PDB entry 4LG0 | X-ray diffraction, 2.19 A resolution | chains A and D of the 4 polymer chains in the assembly

[Chain A]
Protein: Forkhead box protein O1
From: Homo sapiens
Notes: fragment: DNA Binding Domain
UniProt: Q12778 (FOXO1_HUMAN); residues 143-270 here = UniProt positions 143-270
Amino-acid sequence (133 residues; numbered 138 to 270; the number before each row is that of its first residue):
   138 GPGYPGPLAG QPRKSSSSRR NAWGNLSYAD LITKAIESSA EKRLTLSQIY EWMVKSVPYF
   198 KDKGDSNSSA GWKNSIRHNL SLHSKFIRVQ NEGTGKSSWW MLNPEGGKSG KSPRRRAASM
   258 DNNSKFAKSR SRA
Disordered / not traced: 138-155, 245-270
Sequence notes: expression tag (138-142)
Metal / ion sites: Ca2+: Leu217, Ser218, His220, Phe223
UniProt features mapped onto this chain:
  - DNA-binding region: Ala159 to Ser235 (Fork-head)
  - region (DNA-binding): Asn211 to Ser218, Ser234 to Trp237
  - motif: Arg251 to Arg253 (Nuclear localization signal)
  - site (DNA-binding): Asn158, Tyr165, Arg225
  - modified residue: Ser212 (Phosphoserine), Ser218 (Phosphoserine), Ser234 (Phosphoserine), Ser235 (Phosphoserine), Lys245 (N6-acetyllysine), Lys248 (N6-acetyllysine), Ser249 (Phosphoserine), Arg251 (Omega-N-methylarginine), Arg253 (Omega-N-methylarginine), Ser256 (Phosphoserine), Lys262 (N6-acetyllysine), Lys265 (N6-acetyllysine)

[Chain D]
Molecule: 21-nt DNA strand
Notes: fragment: FOX-ETS site from ve-Cadherin
Sequence (21 nucleotides; numbered 1 to 21; the number before each row is that of its first residue):
     1 AAACAATAAC AGGAAACCGT G

[Chain A / chain D interface]
Pairs across the interface (11; chain A residue first):
  Asn158(A) - DA5(D)  hydrogen bond to the phosphate
  Leu163(A) - DA5(D)  phosphate contact
  Ser164(A) - DA5(D)  phosphate contact
  Tyr165(A) - DA5(D)  phosphate contact
  Tyr165(A) - DA6(D)  hydrogen bond to the phosphate
  Asn211(A) - DT7(D)  base contact
  Asn211(A) - DA8(D)  hydrogen bond to the base
  Ser212(A) - DA6(D)  base contact
  Ser212(A) - DT7(D)  base contact
  His215(A) - DA6(D)  hydrogen bond to the base
  His215(A) - DT7(D)  base contact
Also at the interface, not in a pair above, chain A (11 interface residues in all): Trp160, Gly208, Asn216, His220
Also at the interface, not in a pair above, chain D (5 interface residues in all): DC4

[In short]
The interface between chain A and chain D involves 11 residues on one side and 5 on the other; the contacts
include 4 hydrogen bonds. Polar pairs include Asn211(A)-DA8(D), His215(A)-DA6(D) and Asn158(A)-DA5(D). Curated
annotation (UniProt) lists a DNA-binding region on chain A.
Chain A is Forkhead box protein O1 (Homo sapiens) and chain D is a 21-nt DNA strand; the structure, Structure
of a ternary FOXO1-ETS1 DNA complex, was determined by X-ray diffraction.
